Entry 7K60 (electron microscopy, 3.12 A resolution); this record covers chains A and J of the 13 polymer chains in the assembly.

== Chain A ==
Molecule: Histone H3.1
From: Homo sapiens
UniProt: P68431 (H31_HUMAN); residues 0-135 here correspond to UniProt positions 1-136 (UniProt number = residue number + 1)
Amino-acid sequence (136 residues; each row starts with the number of its first residue; numbering starts at 0):
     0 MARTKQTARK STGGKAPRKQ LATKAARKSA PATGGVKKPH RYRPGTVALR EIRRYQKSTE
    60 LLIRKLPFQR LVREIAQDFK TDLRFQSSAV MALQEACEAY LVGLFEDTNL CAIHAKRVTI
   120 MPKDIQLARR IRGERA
Disordered / not traced: 0-36, 134-135
Curated features (UniProtKB/Swiss-Prot):
  - modified residue: Arg2 (Asymmetric dimethylarginine), Thr3 (Phosphothreonine), Lys4 (Allysine), Gln5 (5-glutamyl dopamine), Thr6 (Phosphothreonine), Arg8 (Citrulline), Lys9 (N6,N6,N6-trimethyllysine), Ser10 (ADP-ribosylserine), Thr11 (Phosphothreonine), Lys14 (N6-(2-hydroxyisobutyryl)lysine), Arg17 (Asymmetric dimethylarginine), Lys18 (N6-(2-hydroxyisobutyryl)lysine), Lys23 (N6-(2-hydroxyisobutyryl)lysine), Arg26 (Citrulline), Lys27 (N6,N6,N6-trimethyllysine), Ser28 (ADP-ribosylserine), Lys36 (N6,N6,N6-trimethyllysine), Lys37 (N6-methyllysine), Tyr41 (Phosphotyrosine), Lys56 (N6,N6,N6-trimethyllysine) and 8 more in UniProt
  - lipidation: Lys18 (N6-decanoyllysine)

== Chain J ==
Molecule: 197-nt DNA strand
From: Homo sapiens
Sequence (197 nucleotides; numbered 1 to 197; the number before each row is that of its first residue):
     1 GGGGTGGTCG CTGTTCAATA CATGCACAGG ATGTATATAT CTGACACGTG CCTGGAGACT
    61 AGGGAGTAAT CCCCTTGGCG GTTAAAACGC GGGGGACAGC GCGTACGTGC GTTTAAGCGG
   121 TGCTAGAGCT GTCTACGACC AATTGAGCGG CCTCGGCACC GGGATTCTCC AGGGCGGCCG
   181 CGTATAGGGT CCAGCCC

== How chain A and chain J interact ==
Pairs across the interface - 27 pairs, chain A then chain J:
  Lys37(A) - DA171(J)  salt bridge to the phosphate
  His39(A) - DC169(J)  sugar contact
  Arg40(A) - DG91(J)  base contact
  Arg40(A) - DC169(J)  phosphate contact
  Arg40(A) - DC170(J)  phosphate contact
  Tyr41(A) - DT168(J)  phosphate contact
  Tyr41(A) - DC169(J)  sugar contact
  Arg42(A) - DG93(J)  hydrogen bond to the phosphate
  Arg42(A) - DG94(J)  salt bridge to the phosphate
  Arg42(A) - DC169(J)  hydrogen bond to the phosphate
  Arg42(A) - DC170(J)  salt bridge to the phosphate
  Thr45(A) - DC169(J)  phosphate contact
  Arg63(A) - DA86(J)  salt bridge to the phosphate
  Arg72(A) - DT76(J)  salt bridge to the phosphate
  Arg83(A) - DT75(J)  hydrogen bond to the base
  Arg83(A) - DT76(J)  phosphate contact
  Phe84(A) - DT75(J)  phosphate contact
  Phe84(A) - DT76(J)  hydrogen bond to the phosphate
  Gln85(A) - DT75(J)  hydrogen bond to the phosphate
  Ser86(A) - DT75(J)  phosphate contact
  Arg116(A) - DA96(J)  phosphate contact
  Arg116(A) - DC97(J)  phosphate contact
  Val117(A) - DG95(J)  sugar contact
  Val117(A) - DA96(J)  hydrogen bond to the phosphate
  Thr118(A) - DG95(J)  phosphate contact
  Thr118(A) - DA96(J)  hydrogen bond to the phosphate
  Met120(A) - DA96(J)  phosphate contact
Interface residues without a listed pair, chain A (18 interface residues in all): Pro43, Lys115
Interface residues without a listed pair, chain J (14 interface residues in all): DA85

== Overview ==
Chain A and chain J form an interface of 18 and 14 residues respectively, with 7 hydrogen bonds and 5 salt
bridges. Polar contacts include Arg83(A)-DT75(J), Arg42(A)-DG93(J) and Arg42(A)-DC169(J).
Chain A is Histone H3.1 and chain J is a 197-nt DNA strand, both from Homo sapiens; the structure, Cryo-EM
structure of a chromatosome containing human linker histone H1.10, was determined by electron microscopy
together with 7K5X, 7K5Y, 7K61 and 7K63 from the same study.
